3H4I - chain A; structure by X-ray diffraction, 1.30 A resolution.

# Chain A
Name: Glycosyltransferase GtfA, Glycosyltransferase
Organism: Amycolatopsis orientalis
Notes: EC 2.4.-.-
Reference sequence: chimeric construct of P96558, Q6ZZJ7: residues 1-214 from P96558 (P96558_AMYOR) positions 1-214 (same numbers); residues 215-390 from Q6ZZJ7 positions 218-393 (UniProt number = residue number + 3)
Chain sequence (404 residues; numbered 1 to 546; 142 numbers in that range are skipped by the numbering (no residue carries them; nothing is unmodelled there); the number before each row is that of its first residue):
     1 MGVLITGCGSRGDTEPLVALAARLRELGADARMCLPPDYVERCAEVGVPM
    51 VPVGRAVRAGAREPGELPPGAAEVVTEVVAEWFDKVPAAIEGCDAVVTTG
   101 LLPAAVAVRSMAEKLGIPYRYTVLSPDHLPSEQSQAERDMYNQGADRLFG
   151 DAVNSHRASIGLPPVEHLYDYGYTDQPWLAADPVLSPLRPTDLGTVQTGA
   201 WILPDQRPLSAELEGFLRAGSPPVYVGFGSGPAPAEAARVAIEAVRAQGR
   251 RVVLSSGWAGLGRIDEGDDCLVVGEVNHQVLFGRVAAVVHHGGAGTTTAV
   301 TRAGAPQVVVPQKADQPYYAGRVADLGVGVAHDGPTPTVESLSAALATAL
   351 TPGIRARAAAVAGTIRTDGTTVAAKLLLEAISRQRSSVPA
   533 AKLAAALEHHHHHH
Not modelled in the structure: 1, 384-390, 543-546
Differences from the reference sequence: expression tag (533-546)
Ligand contacts: U2F (uridine-5'-diphosphate-2-deoxy-2-fluoro-alpha-D-glucose): Ser10, Arg11, Gly12, Asp13, Glu15, Leu124, Ser125, Arg207, Gly229, Ser230, Gly274, Glu275, Val276, His278, His291, Gly293, Ala294, Gly295, Thr296, Ala299, Ala314, Asp315, Gln316

# Summary
Chain A binds compound U2F.
Chain A is Glycosyltransferase GtfA, Glycosyltransferase (Amycolatopsis orientalis); the structure, Chimeric
Glycosyltransferase for the generation of novel natural products, was determined by X-ray diffraction together
with 3H4T from the same study.
